PDB entry 1HSB | X-ray diffraction, 1.90 A resolution | chains A and B of the 3 polymer chains in the assembly

== Chain A ==
Protein: MHC class I antigen
Organism: Homo sapiens
UniProtKB: A6YT91 (A6YT91_HUMAN); residues 1-270 here correspond to UniProt positions 21-290 (UniProt number = residue number + 20)
Amino-acid sequence (270 residues; row label = number of the first residue in the row):
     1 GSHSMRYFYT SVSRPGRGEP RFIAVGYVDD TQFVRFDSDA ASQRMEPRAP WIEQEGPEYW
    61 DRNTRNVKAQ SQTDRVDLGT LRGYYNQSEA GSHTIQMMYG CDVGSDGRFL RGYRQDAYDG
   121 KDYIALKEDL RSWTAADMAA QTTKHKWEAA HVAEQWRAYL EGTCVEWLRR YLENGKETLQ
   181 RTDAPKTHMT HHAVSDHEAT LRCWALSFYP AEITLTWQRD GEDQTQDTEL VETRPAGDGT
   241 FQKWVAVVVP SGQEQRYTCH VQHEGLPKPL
Disulfide bonds: Cys-101/Cys-164, Cys-203/Cys-259

== Chain B ==
Protein: Beta-2-microglobulin
Organism: Homo sapiens
UniProtKB: P61769 (B2MG_HUMAN); residues 1-99 here correspond to UniProt positions 21-119 (UniProt number = residue number + 20)
Amino-acid sequence (99 residues; row label = number of the first residue in the row):
     1 IQRTPKIQVY SRHPAENGKS NFLNCYVSGF HPSDIEVDLL KNGERIEKVE HSDLSFSKDW
    61 SFYLLYYTEF TPTEKDEYAC RVNHVTLSQP KIVKWDRDM
Swiss-Prot annotation at these positions:
  - modified residue: Gln-2 (Pyrrolidone carboxylic acid)
  - glycosylation: Ile-1 (N-linked (Glc) (glycation) isoleucine), Lys-19 (N-linked (Glc) (glycation) lysine), Lys-41 (N-linked (Glc) (glycation) lysine), Lys-48 (N-linked (Glc) (glycation) lysine), Lys-58 (N-linked (Glc) (glycation) lysine), Lys-91 (N-linked (Glc) (glycation) lysine), Lys-94 (N-linked (Glc) (glycation) lysine)
Disulfide bonds: Cys-25/Cys-80

== Interface between chain A and chain B ==
Pairs across the interface - 59 pairs, chain A then chain B:
  Phe-8(A) with Ser-55(B); Phe-56(B), hydrophobic
  Tyr-9(A) with Phe-56(B)
  Thr-10(A) with Leu-54(B); Phe-56(B); Phe-62(B)
  Val-12(A) with Ser-33(B)
  Ile-23(A) with Leu-54(B)
  Val-25(A) with Asp-53(B); Leu-54(B)
  Tyr-27(A) with Ser-55(B), hydrogen bond; Tyr-63(B)
  Gln-32(A) with Asp-53(B), hydrogen bond
  Arg-35(A) with Asp-53(B), salt bridge
  Gln-96(A) with His-31(B), hydrogen bond; Phe-56(B); Trp-60(B), hydrogen bond (side chain-backbone); Phe-62(B)
  Met-97(A) with Phe-56(B)
  Gln-115(A) with Lys-58(B); Trp-60(B)
  Asp-116(A) with Trp-60(B)
  Ala-117(A) with Trp-60(B), hydrophobic
  Asp-119(A) with Ile-1(B), hydrogen bond (backbone-backbone); His-31(B)
  Gly-120(A) with Ile-1(B); Arg-3(B); His-31(B); Asp-59(B); Trp-60(B)
  Lys-121(A) with Ile-1(B)
  Asp-122(A) with Trp-60(B), hydrogen bond
  His-192(A) with Asp-98(B)
  Arg-202(A) with Asp-98(B), hydrogen bond (side chain-backbone); Met-99(B)
  Trp-204(A) with Asp-98(B); Met-99(B)
  Val-231(A) with Gln-8(B)
  Glu-232(A) with Lys-6(B), salt bridge; Gln-8(B), hydrogen bond (backbone-side chain); Tyr-26(B); Ser-28(B), hydrogen bond
  Thr-233(A) with Tyr-26(B)
  Arg-234(A) with Gln-8(B), hydrogen bond; Tyr-10(B); Tyr-26(B); Met-99(B), hydrogen bond (side chain-backbone)
  Pro-235(A) with Tyr-10(B), hydrogen bond (backbone-side chain); Asn-24(B); Tyr-26(B); Leu-65(B), hydrophobic
  Ala-236(A) with Arg-12(B), hydrogen bond (backbone-side chain); Asn-24(B), hydrogen bond (backbone-side chain)
  Gly-237(A) with Arg-12(B), hydrogen bond (backbone-side chain); Leu-65(B)
  Gln-242(A) with Tyr-10(B); Ser-11(B); Arg-12(B), hydrogen bond (side chain-backbone)
  Trp-244(A) with Met-99(B), hydrogen bond (side chain-backbone)
Other interface residues (no listed pair), chain A (34 interface residues in all): Arg-48, Thr-94, Met-98, Asp-238
Other interface residues (no listed pair), chain B (25 interface residues in all): Asp-34

== In short ==
34 residues of chain A face 25 of chain B across their interface, with 17 hydrogen bonds and 2 salt bridges.
Polar contacts include Arg-35(A)/Asp-53(B), Glu-232(A)/Lys-6(B) and Tyr-27(A)/Ser-55(B).
Here chain A is MHC class I antigen and chain B is Beta-2-microglobulin, both from Homo sapiens. Entry 1HSB
(Different length peptides bind to HLA-AW68 similarly at their ends but bulge out in the middle) was
determined by X-ray diffraction.
